5CA0 - chains A and E of the 6 polymer chains in the assembly; structure by X-ray diffraction, 2.50 A resolution.

# Chain A
Name: Tubulin alpha-1B chain
From: Sus scrofa
UniProt: Q2XVP4 (TBA1B_PIG); numbering as in UniProt (aligned over 1-451)
Sequence (451 residues; each row starts with the number of its first residue):
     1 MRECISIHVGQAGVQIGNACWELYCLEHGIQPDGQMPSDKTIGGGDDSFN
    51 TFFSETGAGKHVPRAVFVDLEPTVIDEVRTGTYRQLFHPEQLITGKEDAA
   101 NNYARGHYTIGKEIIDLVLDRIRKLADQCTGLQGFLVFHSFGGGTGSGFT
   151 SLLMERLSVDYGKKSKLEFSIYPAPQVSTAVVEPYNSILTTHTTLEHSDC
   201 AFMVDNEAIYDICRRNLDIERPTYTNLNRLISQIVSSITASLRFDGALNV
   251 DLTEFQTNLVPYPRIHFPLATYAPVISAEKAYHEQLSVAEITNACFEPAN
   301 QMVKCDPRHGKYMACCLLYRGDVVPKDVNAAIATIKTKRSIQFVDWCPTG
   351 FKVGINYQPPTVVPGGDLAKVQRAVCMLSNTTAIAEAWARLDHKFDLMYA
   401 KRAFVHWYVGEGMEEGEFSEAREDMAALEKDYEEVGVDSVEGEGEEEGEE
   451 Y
Disordered / not traced: 438-451
Bound ions: Ca2+: Asp-39, Thr-41, Gly-44, Glu-55
Ligand contacts: GTP (guanosine-5'-triphosphate): Gly-10, Gln-11, Ala-12, Gln-15, Ile-16, Asp-69, Asp-98, Ala-99, Ala-100, Asn-101, Ser-140, Gly-142, Gly-143, Gly-144, Thr-145, Gly-146, Ile-171, Val-177, Ser-178, Glu-183, Asn-206, Tyr-224, Leu-227, Asn-228, Ile-231
Swiss-Prot annotation at these positions:
  - motif: Met-1 to Cys-4 (MREC motif)
  - active site: Glu-254
  - binding site (GTP): Gly-10, Gln-11, Ala-12, Gln-15, Glu-71, Ala-99, Ser-140, Gly-143, Gly-144, Thr-145, Gly-146, Thr-179, Glu-183, Asn-206, Tyr-224, Asn-228, Leu-252
  - binding site (Mg(2+)): Glu-71
  - site: Tyr-451 (Involved in polymerization)
  - modified residue: Lys-40 (N6,N6,N6-trimethyllysine), Ser-48 (Phosphoserine), Ser-232 (Phosphoserine), Tyr-282 (3'-nitrotyrosine), Arg-339 (Omega-N-methylarginine), Ser-439 (Phosphoserine), Glu-443 (5-glutamyl polyglutamate), Glu-445 (5-glutamyl polyglutamate), Tyr-451 (3'-nitrotyrosine)
  - cross-link (Glycyl lysine isopeptide (Lys-Gly)): Lys-326 (interchain with G-Cter in ubiquitin), Lys-370 (interchain with G-Cter in ubiquitin)

# Chain E
Name: Stathmin-4
From: Rattus norvegicus
UniProt: P63043 (STMN4_RAT); residues 5-145 here correspond to UniProt positions 49-189 (UniProt number = residue number + 44)
Sequence (143 residues; row label = number of the first residue in the row):
     3 MADMEVIELNKCTSGQSFEVILKPPSFDGVPEFNASLPRRRDPSLEEIQK
    53 KLEAAEERRKYQEAELLKHLAEKREHEREVIQKAIEENNNFIKMAKEKLA
   103 QKMESNKENREAHLAAMLERLQEKDKHAEEVRKNKELKEEASR
Disordered / not traced: 3-5, 29-43, 142-145
Construct notes: expression tag (3-4)
Swiss-Prot annotation at these positions:
  - modified residue: Ser-46 (Phosphoserine)

# How chain A and chain E interact
Residue-residue contacts - 61 pairs, chain A then chain E:
  His-107(A) with Leu-54(E)
  Tyr-108(A) with Leu-54(E), hydrophobic; Ala-57(E), hydrophobic; Arg-61(E)
  Thr-109(A) with Arg-61(E), hydrogen bond
  Lys-112(A) with Glu-55(E); Glu-58(E), salt bridge
  Leu-152(A) with Leu-54(E), hydrophobic
  Glu-155(A) with Ile-50(E)
  Arg-156(A) with Leu-47(E); Ile-50(E); Gln-51(E)
  Ser-158(A) with Asp-44(E)
  Val-159(A) with Pro-45(E)
  His-197(A) with Asp-44(E), salt bridge; Pro-45(E)
  Asp-245(A) with Cys-14(E), hydrogen bond; Ser-16(E)
  Ala-247(A) with Asn-12(E); Ser-19(E)
  Leu-248(A) with Ser-19(E)
  Pro-325(A) with Gln-18(E); Phe-20(E), hydrophobic
  Asn-329(A) with Val-8(E); Phe-20(E); Val-22(E)
  Ile-332(A) with Val-22(E), hydrophobic
  Lys-336(A) with Leu-24(E)
  Asp-345(A) with Pro-27(E); Ser-28(E), hydrogen bond (backbone-backbone)
  Trp-346(A) with Pro-27(E)
  Cys-347(A) with Pro-27(E)
  Pro-348(A) with Lys-25(E); Pro-27(E)
  Thr-349(A) with Ile-23(E); Leu-24(E), hydrogen bond (backbone-backbone); Lys-25(E), hydrogen bond (backbone-backbone)
  Gly-350(A) with Val-22(E)
  Phe-351(A) with Glu-21(E); Val-22(E), hydrogen bond (backbone-backbone); Leu-24(E), hydrophobic
  Lys-352(A) with Phe-20(E); Glu-21(E)
  Val-353(A) with Ser-19(E); Phe-20(E), hydrogen bond (backbone-backbone)
  Gly-354(A) with Gln-18(E)
  Ile-355(A) with Gly-17(E); Gln-18(E), hydrogen bond (backbone-backbone)
  Asn-356(A) with Ser-16(E)
  Tyr-357(A) with Thr-15(E); Ser-16(E), hydrogen bond (backbone-backbone); Gly-17(E); Gln-18(E), hydrogen bond
  Val-409(A) with Gln-64(E), hydrogen bond (backbone-side chain)
  Gly-410(A) with Arg-61(E); Gln-64(E)
  Glu-411(A) with Arg-61(E), hydrogen bond (backbone-side chain)
  Gly-412(A) with Ala-57(E); Arg-60(E), hydrogen bond (backbone-side chain); Arg-61(E)
  Glu-414(A) with Arg-60(E), salt bridge
Other interface residues (no listed pair), chain A (39 interface residues in all): Asp-116, Glu-196, Val-328, Met-413
Other interface residues (no listed pair), chain E (31 interface residues in all): Pro-26, Ser-46, Lys-53

# In short
Chain A and chain E form an interface of 39 and 31 residues respectively, with 13 hydrogen bonds and 3 salt
bridges. Among the polar pairs are Lys-112(A)/Glu-58(E), His-197(A)/Asp-44(E) and Glu-414(A)/Arg-60(E). Bound
to chain A: GTP.
Here chain A is Tubulin alpha-1B chain (Sus scrofa) and chain E is Stathmin-4 (Rattus norvegicus). Entry 5CA0
(Crystal structure of T2R-TTL-Lexibulin complex) was determined by X-ray diffraction, deposited together with
5C8Y, 5CA1 and 5CB4.
